Entry 1H72 (X-ray diffraction, 1.80 A resolution); this record covers chain C.

# Chain C
Name: Homoserine kinase
From: Methanococcus jannaschii
Notes: EC 2.7.1.39
UniProt: Q58504 (KHSE_METJA); residues 5-300 here correspond to UniProt positions 1-296 (UniProt number = residue number - 4)
Chain sequence (296 residues; each row starts with the number of its first residue):
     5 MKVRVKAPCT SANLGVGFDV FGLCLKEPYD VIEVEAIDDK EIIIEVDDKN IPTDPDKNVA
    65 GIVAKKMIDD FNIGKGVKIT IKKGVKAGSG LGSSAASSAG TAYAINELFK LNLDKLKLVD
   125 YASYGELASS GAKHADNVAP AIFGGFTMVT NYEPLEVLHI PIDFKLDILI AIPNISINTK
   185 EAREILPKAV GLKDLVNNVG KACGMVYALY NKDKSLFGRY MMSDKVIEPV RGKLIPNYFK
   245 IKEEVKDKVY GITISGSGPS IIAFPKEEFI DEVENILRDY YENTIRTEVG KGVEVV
Small-molecule neighbours:
  - AMP-PNP (ANP; phosphoaminophosphonic acid-adenylate ester): Asn54, Ile55, Pro56, Lys61, Asn62, Val63, Ile85, Lys87, Lys90, Ala91, Gly92, Ser93, Gly94, Leu95, Gly96, Ser97, Ser98, Ala99, Ser101, Ser133, Asn141, Ile181, Asn182, Thr183, Gly260, Ser261
  - L-homoserine (HSE): Ala16, Asn17, Phe22, Asp23, His138, Asp140, Asn141, Thr183, Arg187, Arg235, Gly260, Ser261
Curated features (UniProtKB/Swiss-Prot):
  - binding site (ATP): Lys90 to Ala100

# In short
Ligands of chain C: L-homoserine and AMP-PNP. UniProt lists 11 ATP-binding residues.
Chain C is Homoserine kinase (Methanococcus jannaschii); the structure, Crystal structure of homoserine kinase
complexed with hse, was determined by X-ray diffraction, deposited together with 1H74 and 1H73.
